1G86 - chain A; structure by X-ray diffraction, 1.80 A resolution.

# Chain A
Name: Charcot-leyden crystal protein
From: Homo sapiens
Notes: EC 3.1.1.5
UniProtKB: Q05315 (LPPL_HUMAN); residues 1-142 here correspond to UniProt positions 0-141 (UniProt number = residue number - 1)
Chain sequence (142 residues; each row starts with the number of its first residue):
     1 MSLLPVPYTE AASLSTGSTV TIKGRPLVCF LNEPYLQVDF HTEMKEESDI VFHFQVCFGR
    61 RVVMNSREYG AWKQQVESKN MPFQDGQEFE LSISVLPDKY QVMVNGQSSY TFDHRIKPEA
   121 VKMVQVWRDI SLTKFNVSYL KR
Not modelled in the structure: 1
Ligand contacts:
  - N-ethylmaleimide (NEQ), molecule 1: Cys29, Asp85, Gly86
  - N-ethylmaleimide (NEQ), molecule 2: His53, Val63, Asn65, Trp72, Gln75

# Summary
Bound to chain A: N-ethylmaleimide.
Chain A is Charcot-leyden crystal protein (Homo sapiens); the structure, Charcot-leyden crystal
protein/N-ethylmaleimide complex, was determined by X-ray diffraction, deposited together with 1HDK.
